5D6D - chains A and C of the 3 polymer chains in the assembly; structure by X-ray diffraction, 3.13 A resolution.

# Chain A
Protein: Ig gamma-1 chain C region
Source organism: Homo sapiens
UniProtKB: P01857 (IGHG1_HUMAN); residues 225-446 here correspond to UniProt positions 108-329 (UniProt number = residue number - 117)
Amino-acid sequence (249 residues; numbered 198 to 446; the number before each row is that of its first residue):
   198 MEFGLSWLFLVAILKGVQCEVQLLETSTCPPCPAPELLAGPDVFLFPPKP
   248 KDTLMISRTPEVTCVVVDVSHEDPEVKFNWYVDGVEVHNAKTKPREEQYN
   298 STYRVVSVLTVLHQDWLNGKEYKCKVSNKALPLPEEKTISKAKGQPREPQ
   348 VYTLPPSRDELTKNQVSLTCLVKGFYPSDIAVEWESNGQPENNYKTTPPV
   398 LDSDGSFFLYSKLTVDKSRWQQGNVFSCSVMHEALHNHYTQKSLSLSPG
Not modelled in the structure: 198-235, 445-446
Disulfides: Cys261-Cys321, Cys367-Cys425
Glycans and other covalent adducts: glycan linked to Asn297
Differences from the reference sequence: initiating methionine (198); expression tag (199-224); engineered mutation Ala236 (Gly119 in P01857), Asp239 (Ser122 in P01857), Leu330 (Ala213 in P01857), Glu332 (Ile215 in P01857)
Swiss-Prot annotation at these positions:
  - glycosylation: Asn297 (N-linked (GlcNAc...) (complex) asparagine)
What the authors report for this chain:
  - conformationally variable residues (order/disorder transition): Ala236
  - mutagenesis - G236A/S239D/A330L/I332E: increased binding to Low affinity immunoglobulin gamma Fc region receptor III-A (chain C)
  - mutagenesis - G236A/S239D/A330L/I332E: unchanged binding to FcgammaRIIb

# Chain C
Protein: Low affinity immunoglobulin gamma Fc region receptor III-A
Source organism: Homo sapiens
UniProtKB: P08637 (FCG3A_HUMAN); residues -4 to 187 here correspond to UniProt positions 14-205 (UniProt number = residue number + 18)
Amino-acid sequence (240 residues; numbered -17 to 222; the number before each row is that of its first residue; numbers below 1 keep their minus sign (Met-17 is residue -17)):
   -17 MWQLLLPTALLLLVSAGMRTEDLPKAVVFLEPQWYRVLEKDSVTLKCQGA
    33 YSPEDQSTQWFHNESLISSQASSYFIDAATVDDSGEYRCQTQLSTLSDPV
    83 QLEVHIGWLLLQAPRWVFKEEDPIHLRCHSWKNTALHKVTYLQNGKGRKY
   133 FHHNSDFYIPKATLKDSGSYFCRGLFGSKNVSSETVQITITQGLAVSTIS
   183 SFFPPSRGGGGSGGGGHVLNDIFEAQKIEWHETGHHHHHH
Not modelled in the structure: -17 to 7, 33-39, 76-78, 175-222
Disulfides: Cys29-Cys71, Cys110-Cys154
Glycans and other covalent adducts: N-acetylglucosamine (NAG) linked to Asn45, Asn162
Differences from the reference sequence: expression tag (-17 to -5, 188-222); engineered mutation Gln38 (Asn56 in P08637), Gln74 (Asn92 in P08637), Gln169 (Asn187 in P08637)
Swiss-Prot annotation at these positions:
  - site: Ala177, Val178 (Cleavage)
  - glycosylation (N-linked (GlcNAc...) asparagine): Asn45, Asn162
What the authors report for this chain:
  - post-translational modification sites: Asn45, Asn162

# How chain A and chain C interact
Contacting residue pairs (13; chain A residue first):
  Ala236(A) - Lys120(C)
  Ala236(A) - His134(C)
  Asp239(A) - Lys120(C)  salt bridge
  Asp265(A) - Lys120(C)  salt bridge
  Asp265(A) - Tyr132(C)  hydrogen bond (backbone-side chain)
  Asp265(A) - His134(C)  hydrogen bond (backbone-side chain)
  Ser267(A) - His134(C)
  Tyr296(A) - Gly129(C)
  Asn297(A) - Tyr132(C)
  Ser298(A) - Lys131(C)
  Ser298(A) - Tyr132(C)
  Thr299(A) - Tyr132(C)
  Ala327(A) - His134(C)
Interface residues without a listed pair, chain A (12 interface residues in all): Gly237, Val266, Asp270
Interface residues without a listed pair, chain C (8 interface residues in all): Thr122, Lys128, Arg130
Interface features reported in the paper:
  - residue pairs: Asp239(A)-Lys120(C) (salt bridge), Asp265(A)-Lys120(C)

# Summary
Chain A and chain C form an interface of 12 and 8 residues respectively, with 2 hydrogen bonds and 2 salt
bridges. Polar contacts include Asp239(A)-Lys120(C), Asp265(A)-Lys120(C) and Asp265(A)-Tyr132(C). The paper
describes a salt bridge between Asp239(A) and Lys120(C); a contact between Asp265(A) and Lys120(C). From the
paper: G236A/S239D/A330L/I332E of chain A increase binding to Low affinity immunoglobulin gamma Fc region
receptor III-A (chain C); modification sites Asn45(C) and Asn162(C).
Here chain A is Ig gamma-1 chain C region and chain C is Low affinity immunoglobulin gamma Fc region receptor
III-A, both from Homo sapiens. Entry 5D6D (Crystal structure of GASDALIE IgG1 Fc in complex with FcgRIIIa) was
determined by X-ray diffraction together with 5D4Q from the same study.
